1CAA - chain A; structure by X-ray diffraction, 1.80 A resolution.

Chain A:
Molecule: Rubredoxin
Source organism: Pyrococcus furiosus
UniProtKB: P24297 (RUBR_PYRFU); residues 1-53 here = UniProt positions 1-53
Amino-acid sequence (53 residues; numbered 1 to 53; the number before each row is that of its first residue):
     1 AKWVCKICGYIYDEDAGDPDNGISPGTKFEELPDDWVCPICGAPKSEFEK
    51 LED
From the paper describing this entry:
  - contacts within the chain: Ala1-Glu14, Trp3-Glu14 (hydrogen bond), Glu14-Phe29 (hydrogen bond)

Summary:
From the paper: contacts within the chain involving Glu14, Ala1 and Trp3 among others.
Chain A is Rubredoxin (Pyrococcus furiosus); the structure, X-ray crystal structures of the oxidized and
reduced forms of the rubredoxin from the marine hyperthermophilic ..., was determined by X-ray diffraction
together with 1CAD from the same study.
